PDB entry 2DF6 | X-ray diffraction, 1.30 A resolution | chains A and C

[Chain A]
Name: Rho guanine nucleotide exchange factor 7
Source organism: Rattus norvegicus
Notes: fragment: SH3 domain(residues 10-63)
Reference sequence: O55043 (ARHG7_RAT); residue numbers follow UniProt; this construct covers 10-63
Sequence (59 residues; numbered 5 to 63; the number before each row is that of its first residue):
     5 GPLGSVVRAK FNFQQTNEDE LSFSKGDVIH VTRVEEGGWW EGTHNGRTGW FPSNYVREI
Sequence notes: cloning artifact (5-9)

[Chain C]
Name: 18-mer from PAK2
Notes: EC 2.7.1.37
Sequence (18 residues; each row starts with the number of its first residue):
   180 PPVIAPRPEH TKSIYTRS

[How chain A and chain C interact]
Residue-residue contacts (31; chain A residue first):
  Phe15(A) - Pro181(C)
  Phe17(A) - Ile183(C)  hydrophobic
  Thr20(A) - Ser197(C)  hydrogen bond (backbone-side chain)
  Asn21(A) - Arg186(C)
  Asn21(A) - Thr195(C)
  Asn21(A) - Arg196(C)  hydrogen bond (side chain-backbone)
  Asn21(A) - Ser197(C)
  Glu22(A) - Arg196(C)  hydrogen bond (backbone-backbone)
  Asp23(A) - Arg186(C)  salt bridge
  Asp23(A) - Tyr194(C)
  Asp23(A) - Thr195(C)  hydrogen bond
  Glu24(A) - Arg186(C)  salt bridge
  Arg37(A) - His189(C)  hydrogen bond (side chain-backbone)
  Glu39(A) - His189(C)
  Glu39(A) - Thr190(C)
  Glu40(A) - His189(C)  salt bridge
  Gly41(A) - Ala184(C)
  Gly41(A) - Pro187(C)
  Trp43(A) - Ile183(C)  hydrophobic
  Trp43(A) - Ala184(C)  hydrogen bond (side chain-backbone)
  Trp43(A) - Pro185(C)
  Trp43(A) - Arg186(C)
  Trp43(A) - Pro187(C)
  Trp54(A) - Arg186(C)
  Trp54(A) - Thr190(C)  hydrogen bond (side chain-backbone)
  Pro56(A) - Ile183(C)  hydrophobic
  Asn58(A) - Pro181(C)
  Asn58(A) - Val182(C)  hydrogen bond (side chain-backbone)
  Tyr59(A) - Pro180(C)
  Tyr59(A) - Pro181(C)  hydrogen bond (side chain-backbone)
  Tyr59(A) - Ile183(C)  hydrophobic
Interface residues without a listed pair, chain A (17 interface residues in all): Gly42
Interface residues without a listed pair, chain C (15 interface residues in all): Ser192

[Overview]
17 residues of chain A and 15 residues of chain C are in contact; the contacts include 9 hydrogen bonds and 3
salt bridges. Polar contacts include Asp23(A)-Arg186(C), Glu24(A)-Arg186(C) and Glu40(A)-His189(C).
Here chain A is Rho guanine nucleotide exchange factor 7 (Rattus norvegicus) and chain C is an 18-mer from
PAK2. Entry 2DF6 (Crystal Structure of the SH3 Domain of betaPIX in Complex with a High Affinity Peptide from
...) was determined by X-ray diffraction together with 2G6F from the same study.
